3UP4 - chain A; structure by X-ray diffraction, 2.80 A resolution.

# Chain A
Protein: Otemo
Source organism: Pseudomonas putida
Notes: EC 1.-.-.-
Chain sequence (545 residues; each row starts with the number of its first residue):
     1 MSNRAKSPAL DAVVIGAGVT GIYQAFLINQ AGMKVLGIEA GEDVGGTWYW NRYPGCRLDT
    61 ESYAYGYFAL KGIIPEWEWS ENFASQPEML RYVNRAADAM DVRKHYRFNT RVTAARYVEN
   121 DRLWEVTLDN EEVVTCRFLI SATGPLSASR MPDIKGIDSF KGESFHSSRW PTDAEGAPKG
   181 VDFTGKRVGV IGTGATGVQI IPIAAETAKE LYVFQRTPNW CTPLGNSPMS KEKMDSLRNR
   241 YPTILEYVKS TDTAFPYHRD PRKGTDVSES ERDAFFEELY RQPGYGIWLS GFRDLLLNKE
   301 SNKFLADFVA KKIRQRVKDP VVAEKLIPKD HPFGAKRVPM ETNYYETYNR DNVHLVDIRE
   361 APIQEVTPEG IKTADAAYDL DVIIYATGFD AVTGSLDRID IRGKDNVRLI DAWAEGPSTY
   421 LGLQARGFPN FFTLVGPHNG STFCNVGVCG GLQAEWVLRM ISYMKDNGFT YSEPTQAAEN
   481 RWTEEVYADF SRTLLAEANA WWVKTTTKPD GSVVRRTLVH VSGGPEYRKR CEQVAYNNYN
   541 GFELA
Unresolved in the structure: 1-5, 173-175, 506-514
Disulfide bonds: Cys444-Cys449
Small-molecule neighbours:
  - FAD (flavin-adenine dinucleotide): Ile15, Gly16, Ala17, Gly18, Val19, Thr20, Gly21, Ile38, Glu39, Ala40, Gly41, Gly45, Gly46, Thr47, Trp48, Trp50, Asn51, Tyr53, Leu58, Asp59, Thr60, Tyr65, Thr110, Arg111, Val112, Ala142, Thr143, Gly144, Pro145, Leu146, Ser147, Arg337, Phe389, Ser395, Ile399, Val435, Cys444, Asn445, Val446, Gly447
  - NADP (NAP; NADP nicotinamide-adenine-dinucleotide phosphate): Tyr53, Arg57, Leu58, Asp59, Leu146, Arg150, Pro152, Asp153, Ile154, Ile191, Gly192, Thr193, Gly194, Ala195, Thr196, Gly197, Gln199, Arg216, Thr217, Lys336, Arg337, Ile358, Ala386, Thr387, Gly388, Phe389, Trp501
Reported in the primary citation:
  - conformationally variable residues (loop rearrangement): Arg337, Val435 to Cys444, Asn499 to Leu518
  - binding site for NADP: Trp501
  - contacts within the chain: Asp59-Arg337 (salt bridge)
  - catalytic residues: Arg337 (proposed by the authors, not directly observed)
  - mutagenesis - D59A, D59N, R337A, R337K: decreased catalytic activity on 2-n-hexyl cyclopentanone
  - mutagenesis - Y53F: decreased catalytic activity
  - mutagenesis - Y53A: abolished expression
  - mutagenesis - Y53F: increased binding to OT-CoA
  - catalytic residues: Asp59
  - mutagenesis - Y53F: unchanged binding to NADPH

# Summary
Chain A binds flavin-adenine dinucleotide and NADP. From the paper: catalytic residues Arg337 and Asp59; D59A,
D59N and R337A, among others, reduce catalytic activity on 2-n-hexyl cyclopentanone; 6 substitutions were
tested in all.
Chain A is Otemo (Pseudomonas putida); the structure, Crystal Structure of OTEMO complex with FAD and NADP
(form 3), was determined by X-ray diffraction, deposited together with 3UOV, 3UOX, 3UOY, 3UOZ and 3UP5.
